Entry 8X2Z (electron microscopy, 3.90 A resolution); this record covers chains C and I of the 14 polymer chains in the assembly.

== Chain C ==
Protein: Histone H2A
Organism: Saccharomyces cerevisiae
UniProt: A0A6A5Q818 (A0A6A5Q818_YEASX); residues -6 to 127 here correspond to UniProt positions 1-134 (UniProt number = residue number + 7)
Chain sequence (134 residues; numbered -6 to 127; the number before each row is that of its first residue; numbers below 1 keep their minus sign (Met-6 is residue -6)):
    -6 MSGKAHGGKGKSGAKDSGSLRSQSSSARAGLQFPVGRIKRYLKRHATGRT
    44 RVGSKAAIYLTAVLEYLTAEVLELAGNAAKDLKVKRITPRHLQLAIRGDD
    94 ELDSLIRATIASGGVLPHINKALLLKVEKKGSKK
Unresolved in the structure: -6 to 15, 113-127

== Chain I ==
Molecule: 146-nt DNA strand
Organism: Saccharomyces cerevisiae
Sequence (146 nucleotides; row label = number of the first residue in the row):
     1 ATCAATATCCACCTGCAGATTCTACCAAAAGTGTATTTGGAAACTGCTCC
    51 ATCAAAAGGCATGTTCAGCGGAATTCCGCTGAACATGCCTTTTGATGGAG
   101 CAGTTTCCAAATACACTTTTGGTAGAATCTGCAGGTGGATATTGAT

== How chain C and chain I interact ==
Residue-residue contacts (7; chain C residue first):
  Gln16(C) - DG31(I)  phosphate contact
  Gln16(C) - DT32(I)  phosphate contact
  Ser18(C) - DG31(I)  hydrogen bond to the phosphate
  Arg30(C) - DA30(I)  phosphate contact
  Arg33(C) - DA29(I)  sugar contact
  Arg33(C) - DA30(I)  salt bridge to the phosphate
  Lys78(C) - DA19(I)  hydrogen bond to the sugar
Other interface residues (no listed pair), chain C (7 interface residues in all): Val28, Gly29

== In short ==
Chain C and chain I form an interface of 7 and 5 residues respectively, with 2 hydrogen bonds and 1 salt
bridge. Polar pairs include Lys78(C)-DA19(I), Ser18(C)-DG31(I) and Arg33(C)-DA30(I).
Here chain C is Histone H2A and chain I is a 146-nt DNA strand, both from Saccharomyces cerevisiae. Entry 8X2Z
(The class2 of piccolo NuA4 bound to the H2A.Z nucleosome complex at harboring state) was determined by
electron microscopy, deposited together with 8X2X, 8X2Y, 8X30, 8X31 and 8X32.
